PDB entry 7XYB | electron microscopy, 3.70 A resolution | chains B and D of the 9 polymer chains in the assembly

Chain B:
Molecule: DNA-directed RNA polymerase subunit alpha
Organism: Pseudomonas aeruginosa
Notes: EC 2.7.7.6
UniProt: O52760 (RPOA_PSEAE); residue numbers follow UniProt; this construct covers 1-333
Amino-acid sequence (333 residues; each row starts with the number of its first residue):
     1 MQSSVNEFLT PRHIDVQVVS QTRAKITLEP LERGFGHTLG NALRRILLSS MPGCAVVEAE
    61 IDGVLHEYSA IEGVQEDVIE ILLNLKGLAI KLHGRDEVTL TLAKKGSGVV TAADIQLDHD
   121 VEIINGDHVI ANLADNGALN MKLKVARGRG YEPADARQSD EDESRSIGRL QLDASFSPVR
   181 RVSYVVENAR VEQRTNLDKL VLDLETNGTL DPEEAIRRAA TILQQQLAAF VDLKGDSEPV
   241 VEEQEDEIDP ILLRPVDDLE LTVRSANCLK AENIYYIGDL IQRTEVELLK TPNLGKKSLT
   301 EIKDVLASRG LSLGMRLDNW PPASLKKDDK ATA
Disordered / not traced: 1-5, 106-108, 135-138, 158-168, 233-333

Chain D:
Molecule: DNA-directed RNA polymerase subunit beta'
Organism: Pseudomonas aeruginosa
Notes: EC 2.7.7.6
UniProt: Q9HWC9 (RPOC_PSEAE); residue numbers follow UniProt; this construct covers 1-1399
Amino-acid sequence (1399 residues; each row starts with the number of its first residue):
     1 MKDLLNLLKN QGQIEEFDAI RIGLASPEMI RSWSFGEVKK PETINYRTFK PERDGLFCAK
    61 IFGPVKDYEC LCGKYKRLKH RGVICEKCGV EVALAKVRRE RMGHIELASP VAHIWFLKSL
   121 PSRIGLLLDM TLRDIERVLY FESYVVIDPG MTTLEKGQLL NDEQYFEALE EFGDDFDARM
   181 GAEAVHELLN AIDLEHEIGR LREEIPQTNS ETKIKKLSKR LKLMEAFQGS GNKPEWMVLT
   241 VLPVLPPDLR PLVPLDGGRF ATSDLNDLYR RVINRNNRLK RLLDLAAPDI IVRNEKRMLQ
   301 EAVDALLDNG RRGRAITGSN KRPLKSLADM IKGKQGRFRQ NLLGKRVDYS GRSVITVGPT
   361 LRLHQCGLPK KMALELFKPF IFGKLEGRGM ATTIKAAKKM VERELPEVWD VLAEVIREHP
   421 VLLNRAPTLH RLGIQAFEPV LIEGKAIQLH PLVCAAYNAD FDGDQMAVHV PLTLEAQLEA
   481 RALMMSTNNI LSPANGEPII VPSQDVVMGL YYMTREAINA KGEGMAFADL QEVDRAYRSG
   541 QASLHARVKV RINEKIKGED GQLTANTRIV DTTVGRALLF QVVPAGLPFD VVNQSMKKKA
   601 ISKLINHCYR VVGLKDTVIF ADQLMYTGFA YSTISGVSIG VNDFVIPDEK ARIINAATDE
   661 VKEIESQYAS GLVTQGEKYN KVIDLWSKAN DEVSKAMMAN LSKEKVVDRE GKEVDQESFN
   721 SMYMMADSGA RGSAAQIRQL AGMRGLMAKP DGSIIETPIT ANFREGLNVL QYFISTHGAR
   781 KGLADTALKT ANSGYLTRRL VDVAQDLVVT EIDCGTEHGL LMSPHIEGGD VVEPLGERVL
   841 GRVIARDVFK PGSDEVIVPA GTLIDEKWVD FLEVMSVDEV VVRSPITCET RHGICAMCYG
   901 RDLARGHRVN IGEAVGVIAA QSIGEPGTQL TMRTFHIGGA ASRTSAADNV QVKNGGTIRL
   961 HNLKHVVRAD GALVAVSRSG ELAVADDFGR ERERYKLPYG AVISVKEGDK VDPGAIVAKW
  1021 DPHTHPIVTE VDGTVAFVGM EEGITVKRQT DELTGLTNIE VMDPKDRPAA GKDIRPAVKL
  1081 IDAAGKDLLL PGTDVPAQYF LPANALVNLT DGAKVSIGDV VARIPQETSK TRDITGGLPR
  1141 VADLFEARRP KEPSILAEIS GTISFGKETK GKRRLVITPN DGSDPYEELI PKWRHLNVFE
  1201 GEQVNRGEVI SDGPSNPHDI LRLLGVSSLA KYIVNEIQDV YRLQGVKIND KHIETILRQM
  1261 LRKVEVSESG DSSFIKGDQV ELTQVLEENE QLGTEDKFPA KYERVLLGIT KASLSTESFI
  1321 SAASFQETTR VLTEAAVTGK RDFLRGLKEN VVVGRLIPAG TGLAYHSERK RQRDLGKPQR
  1381 VSASEAEAAL TEALNSSGN
Disordered / not traced: 1-15, 932-946, 1127-1134, 1377-1399
Cystine bridges: Cys-888/Cys-895
Ion coordination: Mg2+: Asp-460, Asp-462, Asp-464 (shared with 1 residue of chain R)
Swiss-Prot annotation at these positions:
  - binding site (Zn(2+)): Cys-70, Cys-72, Cys-85, Cys-88, Cys-814, Cys-888, Cys-895, Cys-898
  - binding site (Mg(2+)): Asp-460, Asp-462, Asp-464

Chain B / chain D interface:
Pairs across the interface (19):
  Leu-48(B) / Arg-538(D)
  Leu-83(B) / Phe-527(D)
  Leu-83(B) / Ala-528(D)
  Leu-83(B) / Arg-551(D)
  Asn-84(B) / Arg-551(D)
  Lys-86(B) / Ala-526(D)
  Lys-86(B) / Glu-532(D)  salt bridge
  Tyr-151(B) / Ala-536(D)
  Tyr-151(B) / Gln-541(D)  hydrogen bond (backbone-side chain)
  Pro-153(B) / Gln-541(D)
  Asp-173(B) / Met-525(D)
  Ser-175(B) / Arg-535(D)  hydrogen bond
  Val-179(B) / Arg-535(D)
  Arg-180(B) / Gln-531(D)
  Arg-180(B) / Arg-535(D)  hydrogen bond (backbone-side chain)
  Arg-181(B) / Gln-581(D)  hydrogen bond
  Thr-195(B) / Glu-443(D)
  Asn-196(B) / Glu-443(D)
  Glu-205(B) / Gln-531(D)  hydrogen bond
Other interface residues (no listed pair), chain B (17 interface residues in all): Arg-44, Asn-188, Gln-193
Other interface residues (no listed pair), chain D (16 interface residues in all): Pro-406, Asp-534, Ser-539

Summary:
The interface between chain B and chain D involves 17 residues on one side and 16 on the other, with 5
hydrogen bonds and 1 salt bridge. Polar pairs include Lys-86(B)/Glu-532(D), Tyr-151(B)/Gln-541(D) and
Ser-175(B)/Arg-535(D).
Chain B is DNA-directed RNA polymerase subunit alpha and chain D is DNA-directed RNA polymerase subunit beta',
both from Pseudomonas aeruginosa; the structure, The cryo-EM structure of an AlpA-loaded complex, was
determined by electron microscopy together with 7XYA from the same study.
